6RFD - chains B and N of the 5 polymer chains in the assembly; structure by electron microscopy, 3.90 A resolution.

== Chain B ==
Molecule: Tubulin beta-2B chain
Source organism: Bos taurus
UniProt: Q6B856 (TBB2B_BOVIN); residues 1-429 here = UniProt positions 1-429
Sequence (429 residues; numbered 1 to 429; the number before each row is that of its first residue):
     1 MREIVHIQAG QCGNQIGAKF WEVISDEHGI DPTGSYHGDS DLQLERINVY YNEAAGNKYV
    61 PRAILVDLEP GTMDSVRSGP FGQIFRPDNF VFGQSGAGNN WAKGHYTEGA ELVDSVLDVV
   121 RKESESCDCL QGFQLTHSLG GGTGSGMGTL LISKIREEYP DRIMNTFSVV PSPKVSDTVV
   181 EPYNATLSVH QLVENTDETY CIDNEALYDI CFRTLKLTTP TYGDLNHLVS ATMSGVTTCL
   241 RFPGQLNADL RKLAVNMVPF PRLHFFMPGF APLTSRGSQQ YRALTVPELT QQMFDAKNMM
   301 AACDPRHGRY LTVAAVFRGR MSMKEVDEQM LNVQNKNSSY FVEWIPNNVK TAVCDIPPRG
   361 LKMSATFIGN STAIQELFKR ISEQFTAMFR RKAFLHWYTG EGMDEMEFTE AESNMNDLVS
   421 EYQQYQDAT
Construct notes: conflict Ala55 (Thr in Q6B856), Val170 (Met in Q6B856), Ala296 (Ser in Q6B856), Val316 (Ile in Q6B856)
Curated features (UniProtKB/Swiss-Prot):
  - motif: Met1 to Ile4 (MREI motif)
  - binding site (GTP): Gln11, Glu69, Ser138, Gly142, Thr143, Gly144, Asn204, Asn226
  - binding site (Mg(2+)): Glu69
  - modified residue: Ser40 (Phosphoserine), Lys58 (N6-acetyllysine), Ser172 (Phosphoserine), Thr285 (Phosphothreonine), Thr290 (Phosphothreonine), Arg318 (Omega-N-methylarginine)
  - cross-link (Glycyl lysine isopeptide (Lys-Gly)): Lys58 (interchain with G-Cter in ubiquitin), Lys324 (interchain with G-Cter in ubiquitin)
Residues lining bound ligands: GDP (guanosine-5'-diphosphate): Gly10, Gln11, Cys12, Gln15, Glu69, Ala97, Ser138, Gly140, Gly141, Gly142, Thr143, Gly144, Asp177, Asn204, Tyr222, Asn226

== Chain N ==
Molecule: Neuronal migration protein doublecortin
Source organism: Homo sapiens
UniProt: O43602 (DCX_HUMAN); residue numbers follow UniProt; this construct covers 44-142
Sequence (99 residues; row label = number of the first residue in the row):
    44 QALSNEKKAK KVRFYRNGDR YFKGIVYAVS SDRFRSFDAL LADLTRSLSD NINLPQGVRY
   104 IYTIDGSRKI GSMDELEEGE SYVCSSDNFF KKVEYTKNV
Curated features (UniProtKB/Swiss-Prot):
  - modified residue: Ser47 (Phosphoserine), Tyr70 (Phosphotyrosine), Ser74 (Phosphoserine), Ser90 (Phosphoserine), Ser110 (Phosphoserine), Ser115 (Phosphoserine)
  - natural variant: Ser47 (S47R: In LISX1 and SBHX), Lys50 (K50N: In SBHX), Arg59 (R59H: In SBHX; R59L: In LISX1 and SBHX), Asn60 (N60D: In LISX1), Asp62 (D62N: In LISX1 and SBHX), Gly67 (G67E: In SBHX), Ala71 (A71S: In LISX1), Arg78 (R78H: In SBH; R78L: In SBHX), Asp86 (D86H: In SBHX), Arg89 (R89G: In SBHX), Leu97 (L97R: In SBHX), Gly100 (G100A: In LISX1 and SBHX), 3 further natural variant entries in UniProt

== Interface between chain B and chain N ==
Residue-residue contacts (13; chain B residue first):
  Glu111(B) with Ser90(N)
  Lys392(B) with Leu46(N)
  Thr399(B) with Glu49(N); Lys50(N); Lys51(N); Ala52(N)
  Gly400(B) with Lys50(N); Ala52(N); Ala71(N); Arg76(N), hydrogen bond (backbone-side chain)
  Glu401(B) with Ala71(N); Arg76(N), salt bridge
  Gly402(B) with Ala52(N)
Interface residues without a listed pair, chain B (7 interface residues in all): Glu405

== Overview ==
7 residues of chain B face 8 of chain N across their interface; the contacts include 1 hydrogen bond and 1
salt bridge. Among the polar pairs are Glu401(B)-Arg76(N) and Gly400(B)-Arg76(N). Bound to chain B: GDP.
Chain B is Tubulin beta-2B chain (Bos taurus) and chain N is Neuronal migration protein doublecortin (Homo
sapiens); the structure, Cryo-EM structure of the N-terminal DC repeat (NDC) of NDC-NDC chimera (human
sequence) bound to 14-protofilament ..., was determined by electron microscopy together with 6REV and 6RF2
from the same study.
